PDB entry 7XYF | electron microscopy, 3.80 A resolution | chains I and E of the 11 polymer chains in the assembly

Chain I:
Molecule: 146-nt DNA strand
Sequence (146 nucleotides; row label = number of the first residue in the row):
     1 TGGAGAATCCCGGTGCCGAGGCCGCTCAATTGGTCGTAGACAGCTCTAGC
    51 ACCGCTTAAACGCACGTACGCGCTGTCCCCCGCGTTTTAACCGCCAAGGG
   101 GATTACTCCCTAGTCTCCAGGCACGTGTCAGATATATACATCCTGT

Chain E:
Name: Histone H3
Organism: Drosophila melanogaster
UniProt: P02299 (H3_DROME); residues 38-135 here correspond to UniProt positions 39-136 (UniProt number = residue number + 1)
Sequence (98 residues; each row starts with the number of its first residue):
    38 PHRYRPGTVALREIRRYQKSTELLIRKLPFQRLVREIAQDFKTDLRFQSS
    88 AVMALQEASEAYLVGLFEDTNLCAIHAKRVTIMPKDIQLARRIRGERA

How chain I and chain E interact:
Pairs across the interface (22; chain I residue first):
  DA6(I) with Tyr41(E), phosphate contact
  DC71(I) with Lys115(E), salt bridge to the phosphate
  DC81(I) with Pro43(E), phosphate contact; Gly44(E), hydrogen bond to the phosphate
  DG82(I) with Arg40(E), hydrogen bond to the base; Arg42(E), phosphate contact; Pro43(E), phosphate contact; Gly44(E), hydrogen bond to the phosphate; Thr45(E), hydrogen bond to the phosphate; Val46(E), hydrogen bond to the phosphate; Ala47(E), hydrogen bond to the phosphate
  DC83(I) with Arg40(E), hydrogen bond to the sugar; Tyr41(E), phosphate contact
  DA90(I) with Arg63(E), phosphate contact; Leu65(E), phosphate contact; Pro66(E), phosphate contact; Arg69(E), salt bridge to the phosphate
  DC91(I) with Arg63(E), salt bridge to the phosphate; Lys64(E), hydrogen bond to the phosphate; Leu65(E), hydrogen bond to the phosphate
  DG99(I) with Arg83(E), hydrogen bond to the phosphate
  DG100(I) with Arg83(E), salt bridge to the phosphate
Interface residues without a listed pair, chain I (11 interface residues in all): DA7, DT8
Interface residues without a listed pair, chain E (17 interface residues in all): His39, Arg49

Overview:
The interface between chain I and chain E involves 11 residues on one side and 17 on the other; the contacts
include 10 hydrogen bonds and 4 salt bridges. Polar pairs include DG82(I)-Arg40(E), DC83(I)-Arg40(E) and
DC81(I)-Gly44(E).
Chain I is a 146-nt DNA strand and chain E is Histone H3 (Drosophila melanogaster); the structure, Cryo-EM
structure of Fft3-nucleosome complex with Fft3 bound to SHL+2 position of the nucleosome, was determined by
electron microscopy.
